4LP9 - chains A and I; structure by X-ray diffraction, 1.35 A resolution.

Chain A:
Protein: Endothiapepsin
Source organism: Cryphonectria parasitica
Notes: EC 3.4.23.22
Reference sequence: P11838 (CARP_CRYPA); the construct lacks a stretch of the UniProt sequence and is renumbered around it, so the offset changes along the chain: -2 to 63 = UniProt 90-155; 64-80 = UniProt 157-173; 81-134 = UniProt 175-228; 135-159 = UniProt 230-254; 8 more segments
Amino-acid sequence (330 residues; each row starts with the number of its first residue; note: 9 numbers in that range are skipped by the numbering (no residue carries them; nothing is unmodelled there); a row labelled like 282A-282B holds insertion residues (282A, then the next letters in order); numbers below 1 keep their minus sign (Ser-2 is residue -2)):
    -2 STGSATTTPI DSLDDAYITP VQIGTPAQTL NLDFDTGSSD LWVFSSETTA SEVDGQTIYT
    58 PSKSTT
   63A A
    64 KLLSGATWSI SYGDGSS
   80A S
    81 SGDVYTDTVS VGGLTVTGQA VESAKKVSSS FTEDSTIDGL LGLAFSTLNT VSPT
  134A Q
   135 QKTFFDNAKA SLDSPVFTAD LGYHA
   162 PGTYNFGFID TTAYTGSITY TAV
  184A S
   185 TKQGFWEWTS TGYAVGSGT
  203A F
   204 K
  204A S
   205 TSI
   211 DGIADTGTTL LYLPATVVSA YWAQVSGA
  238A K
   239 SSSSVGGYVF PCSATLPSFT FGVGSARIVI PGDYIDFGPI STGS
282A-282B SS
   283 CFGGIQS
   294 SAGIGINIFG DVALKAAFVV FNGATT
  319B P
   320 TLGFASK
Cystine bridges: Cys250-Cys283
From the paper describing this entry:
  - catalytic residues: Asp32, Asp215 (citing earlier work)

Chain I:
Protein: Ser-Leu-Phe-His-Phenylalanyl-reduced-peptide-bond-Tyrosyl-Thr-Pro
Amino-acid sequence (7 residues; row label = number of the first residue in the row):
   400 SLFHXTP
Modified / non-standard residues: 22G (N-[(2S)-2-amino-3-phenylpropyl]-L-tyrosine) at position 404

Interface between chain A and chain I:
Residue-residue contacts (41):
  Ile7(A) - Phe402(I)  hydrophobic
  Asp12(A) - Ser400(I)
  Asp12(A) - Leu401(I)
  Asp12(A) - Phe402(I)
  Ala13(A) - Phe402(I)  hydrophobic
  Asp30(A) - 22G_404(I)
  Asp32(A) - 22G_404(I)
  Gly34(A) - 22G_404(I)
  Gly34(A) - Thr405(I)  hydrogen bond (backbone-backbone)
  Ser35(A) - Thr405(I)
  Ile73(A) - Thr405(I)
  Ser74(A) - Thr405(I)  hydrogen bond (backbone-side chain)
  Ser74(A) - Pro406(I)
  Tyr75(A) - His403(I)
  Tyr75(A) - 22G_404(I)
  Tyr75(A) - Pro406(I)
  Gly76(A) - His403(I)  hydrogen bond (backbone-backbone)
  Gly76(A) - 22G_404(I)  hydrogen bond (backbone-backbone)
  Gly76(A) - Pro406(I)
  Asp77(A) - His403(I)  salt bridge
  Ser79(A) - 22G_404(I)
  Phe111(A) - 22G_404(I)
  Asp114(A) - Phe402(I)
  Ile117(A) - Phe402(I)  hydrophobic
  Leu120(A) - 22G_404(I)
  Phe189(A) - Thr405(I)
  Ile213(A) - 22G_404(I)
  Asp215(A) - 22G_404(I)
  Gly217(A) - Phe402(I)
  Gly217(A) - His403(I)
  Gly217(A) - 22G_404(I)  hydrogen bond (backbone-backbone)
  Thr218(A) - Phe402(I)
  Thr218(A) - His403(I)
  Thr218(A) - 22G_404(I)
  Thr219(A) - Leu401(I)
  Thr219(A) - Phe402(I)  hydrogen bond (side chain-backbone)
  Leu220(A) - Leu401(I)  hydrophobic
  Tyr222(A) - His403(I)  hydrogen bond
  Phe284(A) - Leu401(I)  hydrophobic
  Ile297(A) - 22G_404(I)
  Ile301(A) - 22G_404(I)
Interface residues without a listed pair, chain A (30 interface residues in all): Leu128, Phe275
From the paper, about this interface:
  - interface residues, chain A: Asp12(A)

In short:
Chain A and chain I form an interface of 30 and 7 residues respectively; the contacts include 7 hydrogen bonds
and 1 salt bridge. Polar pairs include Asp77(A)-His403(I), Ser74(A)-Thr405(I) and Thr219(A)-Phe402(I). From
the paper: catalytic residues Asp32(A) and Asp215(A); the interface residue Asp12(A).
Here chain A is Endothiapepsin (Cryphonectria parasitica) and chain I is
Ser-Leu-Phe-His-Phenylalanyl-reduced-peptide-bond-Tyrosyl-Thr-Pro. Entry 4LP9 (Endothiapepsin complexed with
Phe-reduced-Tyr peptide) was determined by X-ray diffraction.
